1F96 - chains A and D of the 4 polymer chains in the assembly; structure by solution NMR.

# Chain A
Protein: Dynein light chain 8
From: Rattus norvegicus
Notes: fragment: dlc8 binding region
Reference sequence: P63170 (DYL1_RAT); residue numbers follow UniProt; this construct covers 1-89
Chain sequence (89 residues; numbered 1 to 89; the number before each row is that of its first residue):
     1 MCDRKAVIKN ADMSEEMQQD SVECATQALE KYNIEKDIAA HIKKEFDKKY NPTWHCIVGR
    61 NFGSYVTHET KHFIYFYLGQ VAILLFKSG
UniProt features mapped onto this chain:
  - region: Thr67 to Gly89 (Interaction with ESR1)
  - modified residue: Lys36 (N6-acetyllysine), Ser88 (Phosphoserine)
  - cross-link: Lys43 (Glycyl lysine isopeptide (Lys-Gly) (interchain with G-Cter in SUMO2))

# Chain D
Protein: Protein (nnos, neuronal nitric oxide synthase)
Notes: fragment: dlc8-binding domain of nnos
Chain sequence (18 residues; row label = number of the first residue in the row):
     1 MKDTGIQVDR DLDGKSHK
From the paper describing this entry:
  - mutagenesis - L12N: unchanged binding to Dynein light chain 8 (chain A)

# Interface between chain A and chain D
Contacting residue pairs (6; chain A residue first):
  Ile34(A) with Gln7(D)
  Glu35(A) with Gln7(D); Val8(D)
  Lys36(A) with Ile6(D); Gln7(D)
  Asn61(A) with Lys18(D)
Interface residues without a listed pair, chain A (5 interface residues in all): Thr53
Interface residues without a listed pair, chain D (5 interface residues in all): Met1
The authors on this interface:
  - residue pairs: Glu35(A)-Gln7(D)
  - hot spots on chain D (mutagenesis) - I6N, V8N: decreased binding to Dynein light chain 8 (chain A)

# In short
Chain A and chain D each contribute 5 residues to their interface. The authors report a contact between
Glu35(A) and Gln7(D). The paper reports that I6N and V8N of chain D reduce binding to Dynein light chain 8
(chain A); L12N of chain D leaves binding to Dynein light chain 8 (chain A) unchanged.
Here chain A is Dynein light chain 8 (Rattus norvegicus) and chain D is Protein (nnos, neuronal nitric oxide
synthase). Entry 1F96 (Solution structure of dynein light chain 8 (DLC8) and nnos peptide complex) was
determined by solution NMR together with 1F95 from the same study.
